Entry 4Y93 (X-ray diffraction, 1.70 A resolution); this record covers chain A.

== Chain A ==
Protein: Non-specific protein-tyrosine kinase
From: Bos taurus
Notes: EC 2.7.10.2
UniProtKB: Q3ZC95 (Q3ZC95_BOVIN); numbering as in UniProt; present here: 1-168, 384-658
Chain sequence (446 residues; numbered 0 to 658; 213 numbers in that range are skipped by the numbering (no residue carries them; nothing is unmodelled there); the number before each row is that of its first residue; numbering starts at 0):
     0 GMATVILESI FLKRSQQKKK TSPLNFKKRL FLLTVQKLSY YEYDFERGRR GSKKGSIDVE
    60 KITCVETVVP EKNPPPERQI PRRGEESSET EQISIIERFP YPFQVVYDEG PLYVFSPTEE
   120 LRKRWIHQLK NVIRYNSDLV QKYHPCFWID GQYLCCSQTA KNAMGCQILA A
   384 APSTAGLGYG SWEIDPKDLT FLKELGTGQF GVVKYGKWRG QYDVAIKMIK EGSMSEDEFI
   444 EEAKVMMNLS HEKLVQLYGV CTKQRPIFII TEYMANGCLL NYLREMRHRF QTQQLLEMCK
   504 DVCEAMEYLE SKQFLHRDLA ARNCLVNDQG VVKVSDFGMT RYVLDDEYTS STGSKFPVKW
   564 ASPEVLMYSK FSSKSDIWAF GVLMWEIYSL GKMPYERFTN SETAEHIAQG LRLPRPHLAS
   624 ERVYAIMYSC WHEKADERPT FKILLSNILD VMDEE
Not modelled in the structure: 15-22, 81-89
Construct notes: expression tag (0); linker (169-170); engineered mutation Met542 (Leu in Q3ZC95), Thr543 (Ser in Q3ZC95), Thr555 (Val in Q3ZC95), Lys562 (Arg in Q3ZC95), Ala564 (Ser in Q3ZC95), Ser565 (Pro in Q3ZC95), Pro617 (Tyr in Q3ZC95)
Metal / ion sites: Zn2+: His143, Cys154, Cys155, Cys165; Ca2+: Glu441, Asn479
Ligand contacts: cgi1746 (746; 4-tert-butyl-N-[2-methyl-3-(4-methyl-6-{[4-(morpholin-4-ylcarbonyl)phenyl]amino}-5-oxo-4,5-dihydropyrazin-2-yl)phenyl]benzamide): Glu407, Leu408, Gly409, Thr410, Gly411, Gln412, Phe413, Val416, Ala428, Lys430, Thr474, Glu475, Tyr476, Met477, Ala478, Asn479, Gly480, Asp521, Asn526, Leu528, Ser538, Asp539, Met542, Thr543, Val546, Tyr551
From the paper describing this entry:
  - contacts within the chain: Tyr134-Trp395
  - mutagenesis - R133E/Y134E: increased catalytic activity
  - Zn2+ coordination: His143, Cys154, Cys155, Cys165
  - mutagenesis - N24E/R28C: abolished binding to IP4

== In short ==
Ligands of chain A: cgi1746. The Zn2+ site is built by His143, Cys154, Cys155 and Cys165. Glu441 and Asn479
coordinate Ca2+. The paper reports that R133E/Y134E increase catalytic activity; Zn2+ coordination by His143,
Cys154 and Cys155 among others.
Chain A is Non-specific protein-tyrosine kinase (Bos taurus); the structure, Crystal structure of the
PH-TH-kinase construct of Bruton's tyrosine kinase (Btk), was determined by X-ray diffraction together with
4Y94, 4Y95 and 4XI2 from the same study.
